Entry 3B75 (X-ray diffraction, 2.30 A resolution); this record covers chains A and D of the 4 polymer chains in the assembly.

Chain A:
Molecule: Hemoglobin subunit alpha
From: Homo sapiens
Reference sequence: P69905 (HBA_HUMAN); residues 1-141 here correspond to UniProt positions 2-142 (UniProt number = residue number + 1)
Amino-acid sequence (141 residues; row label = number of the first residue in the row):
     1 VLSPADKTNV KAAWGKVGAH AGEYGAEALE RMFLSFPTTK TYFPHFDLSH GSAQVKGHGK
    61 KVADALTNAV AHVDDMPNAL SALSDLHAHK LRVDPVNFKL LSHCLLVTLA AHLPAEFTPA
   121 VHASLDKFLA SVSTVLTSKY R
Ion coordination: heme Fe: His-87 (together with oxygen molecule)
Residues lining bound ligands: heme / oxygen molecule: Met-32, Thr-39, Tyr-42, Phe-43, His-45, Phe-46, His-58, Lys-61, Val-62, Ala-65, Leu-66, Leu-83, Leu-86, His-87, Leu-91, Val-93, Asn-97, Phe-98, Leu-101, Leu-105, Val-132, Leu-136
Curated features (UniProtKB/Swiss-Prot):
  - binding site (O2): His-58
  - binding site (heme b): His-87
  - site: Thr-8, Asn-9 (Microbial infection: Cleavage), Lys-11 (Not glycated), Ala-13, Trp-14 (Microbial infection: Cleavage), Tyr-24, Gly-25 (Microbial infection: Cleavage), Leu-29, Glu-30 (Microbial infection: Cleavage), His-45, Phe-46 (Microbial infection: Cleavage), Asp-47, Leu-48 (Microbial infection: Cleavage), Ser-52, Ala-53 (Microbial infection: Cleavage), Val-55, Lys-56 (Microbial infection: Cleavage), Lys-56 (Not glycated), Gly-59, Lys-60 (Microbial infection: Cleavage), Lys-60 (Not glycated), Lys-90 (Not glycated), Leu-91, Arg-92 (Microbial infection: Cleavage), Lys-99 (Not glycated), Leu-106, Val-107 (Microbial infection: Cleavage), Thr-108, Leu-109 (Microbial infection: Cleavage), Val-121, His-122 (Microbial infection: Cleavage), Ser-133, Thr-134 (Microbial infection: Cleavage)
  - modified residue: Ser-3 (Phosphoserine), Lys-7 (N6-succinyllysine), Thr-8 (Phosphothreonine), Lys-11 (N6-succinyllysine), Lys-16 (N6-acetyllysine), Tyr-24 (Phosphotyrosine), Ser-35 (Phosphoserine), Lys-40 (N6-succinyllysine), Ser-49 (Phosphoserine), Ser-102 (Phosphoserine), Thr-108 (Phosphothreonine), Ser-124 (Phosphoserine), Ser-131 (Phosphoserine), Thr-134 (Phosphothreonine), Thr-137 (Phosphothreonine), Ser-138 (Phosphoserine)
  - glycosylation (N-linked (Glc) (glycation) lysine): Lys-7, Lys-16, Lys-40, Lys-61

Chain D:
Molecule: Hemoglobin subunit beta
From: Homo sapiens
Reference sequence: P68871 (HBB_HUMAN); residues 1-146 here correspond to UniProt positions 2-147 (UniProt number = residue number + 1)
Amino-acid sequence (146 residues; row label = number of the first residue in the row):
     1 VHLTPEEKSA VTALWGKVNV DEVGGEALGR LLVVYPWTQR FFESFGDLST PDAVMGNPKV
    61 KAHGKKVLGA FSDGLAHLDN LKGTFATLSE LHCDKLHVDP ENFRLLGNVL VCVLAHHFGK
   121 EFTPPVQAAY QKVVAGVANA LAHKYH
Ion coordination: heme Fe: His-92 (together with oxygen molecule)
Residues lining bound ligands: heme / oxygen molecule: Leu-28, Leu-31, Thr-38, Phe-41, Phe-42, Phe-45, His-63, Lys-66, Val-67, Ala-70, Phe-71, Leu-88, Leu-91, His-92, Leu-96, Val-98, Asn-102, Phe-103, Leu-106, Val-137, Leu-141
Curated features (UniProtKB/Swiss-Prot):
  - binding site ((2R)-2,3-bisphosphoglycerate): Val-1, His-2, Lys-82, His-143
  - binding site (heme b): His-63, His-92
  - site: Glu-7, Lys-8 (Microbial infection: Cleavage), Gly-25, Glu-26 (Microbial infection: Cleavage), Gly-29, Arg-30 (Microbial infection: Cleavage), Tyr-35, Pro-36 (Microbial infection: Cleavage), Trp-37, Thr-38 (Microbial infection: Cleavage), Phe-45, Gly-46 (Microbial infection: Cleavage), Asp-52, Ala-53 (Microbial infection: Cleavage), Gly-56, Asn-57 (Microbial infection: Cleavage), Lys-59 (Not glycated), Phe-71, Ser-72 (Microbial infection: Cleavage), Gly-74, Leu-75 (Microbial infection: Cleavage), Lys-82 (Not glycated), Thr-84, Phe-85 (Microbial infection: Cleavage), His-92, Cys-93 (Microbial infection: Cleavage), Lys-95 (Not glycated), Arg-104, Leu-105 (Microbial infection: Cleavage), Leu-110, Val-111 (Microbial infection: Cleavage), Gly-119, Lys-120 (Microbial infection: Cleavage), Phe-122, Thr-123 (Microbial infection: Cleavage), Ala-128, Ala-129 (Microbial infection: Cleavage) and 2 more in UniProt
  - modified residue: Val-1 (N-acetylvaline), Ser-9 (Phosphoserine), Thr-12 (Phosphothreonine), Ser-44 (Phosphoserine), Thr-50 (Phosphothreonine), Lys-59 (N6-acetyllysine), Lys-82 (N6-acetyllysine), Thr-87 (Phosphothreonine), Cys-93 (S-nitrosocysteine), Lys-144 (N6-acetyllysine)
  - glycosylation: Val-1 (N-linked (Glc) (glycation) valine), Lys-8 (N-linked (Glc) (glycation) lysine), Lys-17 (N-linked (Glc) (glycation) lysine), Lys-66 (N-linked (Glc) (glycation) lysine), Lys-120 (N-linked (Glc) (glycation) lysine), Lys-144 (N-linked (Glc) (glycation) lysine)

Interface between chain A and chain D:
Contacting residue pairs - 15 pairs, chain A then chain D:
  Thr-38(A) / His-97(D)
  Thr-41(A) / Arg-40(D)
  Tyr-42(A) / Arg-40(D)
  Leu-91(A) / Arg-40(D)
  Arg-92(A) / Pro-36(D)
  Arg-92(A) / Trp-37(D)
  Arg-92(A) / Gln-39(D)  hydrogen bond
  Arg-92(A) / Arg-40(D)
  Arg-92(A) / Glu-43(D)  salt bridge
  Val-93(A) / Trp-37(D)
  Asp-94(A) / Trp-37(D)
  Asp-94(A) / Asp-99(D)
  Asp-94(A) / Asn-102(D)  hydrogen bond
  Pro-95(A) / Trp-37(D)
  Val-96(A) / Asp-99(D)
Other interface residues (no listed pair), chain A (10 interface residues in all): Lys-139

In short:
The interface between chain A and chain D involves 10 residues on one side and 8 on the other, with 2 hydrogen
bonds and 1 salt bridge. Polar contacts include Arg-92(A)/Glu-43(D), Arg-92(A)/Gln-39(D) and
Asp-94(A)/Asn-102(D). Bound to chain A: heme / oxygen molecule.
Here chain A is Hemoglobin subunit alpha and chain D is Hemoglobin subunit beta, both from Homo sapiens. Entry
3B75 (Crystal Structure of Glycated Human Haemoglobin) was determined by X-ray diffraction.
